7Y99 - chains A and B; structure by X-ray diffraction, 1.90 A resolution.

[Chain A]
Molecule: Bcl-2-like protein 1
Organism: Mus musculus
UniProt: Q64373 (B2CL1_MOUSE); the construct lacks a stretch of the UniProt sequence, so the offset changes along the chain: 1-26 = UniProt 1-26; 27-141 = UniProt 82-196
Chain sequence (141 residues; each row starts with the number of its first residue):
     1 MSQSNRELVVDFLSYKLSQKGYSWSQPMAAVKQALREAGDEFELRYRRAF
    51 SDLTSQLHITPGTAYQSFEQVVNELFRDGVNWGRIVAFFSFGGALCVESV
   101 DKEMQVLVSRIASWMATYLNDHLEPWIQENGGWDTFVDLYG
Not modelled in the structure: 1
Swiss-Prot annotation at these positions:
  - motif: Ser-4 to Trp-24 (BH4), Val-31 to Arg-45 (BH3), Glu-74 to Gly-93 (BH1), Pro-125 to Tyr-140 (BH2)
Residues lining bound ligands: IQ8 (N-(2-acetamidoethyl)-4-(4,5-dihydro-1,3-thiazol-2-yl)benzamide): Asp-78, Gly-79, Val-80, Asn-81, Trp-82, Arg-84, Trp-126, Leu-139

[Chain B]
Molecule: CP2 peptide
Chain sequence (11 residues; row label = number of the first residue in the row):
     2 APIRYEWDEFC
Covalently attached groups: compound IQ8 linked to Ala-2, Cys-12
Residues lining bound ligands: IQ8 (N-(2-acetamidoethyl)-4-(4,5-dihydro-1,3-thiazol-2-yl)benzamide): Pro-3, Glu-10, Phe-11
What the authors report for this chain:
  - mutagenesis - E7P: increased binding to Bcl-2-like protein 1 (chain A)

[How chain A and chain B interact]
Pairs across the interface (30):
  Ala-38(A) / Phe-11(B)
  Glu-41(A) / Phe-11(B)
  Phe-42(A) / Trp-8(B)  hydrophobic
  Phe-42(A) / Phe-11(B)  hydrophobic
  Tyr-46(A) / Glu-7(B)
  Tyr-46(A) / Trp-8(B)  hydrophobic
  Tyr-46(A) / Phe-11(B)
  Arg-48(A) / Glu-7(B)  salt bridge
  Ala-49(A) / Glu-7(B)
  Ala-49(A) / Trp-8(B)  hydrophobic
  Phe-50(A) / Trp-8(B)
  Glu-74(A) / Arg-5(B)  hydrogen bond (backbone-side chain)
  Glu-74(A) / Tyr-6(B)  hydrogen bond (backbone-side chain)
  Leu-75(A) / Arg-5(B)  hydrogen bond (backbone-side chain)
  Leu-75(A) / Tyr-6(B)
  Leu-75(A) / Trp-8(B)
  Arg-77(A) / Arg-5(B)
  Asp-78(A) / Pro-3(B)
  Asp-78(A) / Arg-5(B)  salt bridge
  Asn-81(A) / Asp-9(B)  hydrogen bond
  Gly-83(A) / Trp-8(B)
  Gly-83(A) / Phe-11(B)
  Arg-84(A) / Pro-3(B)  hydrogen bond (side chain-backbone)
  Arg-84(A) / Arg-5(B)
  Arg-84(A) / Tyr-6(B)
  Arg-84(A) / Asp-9(B)  salt bridge
  Ala-87(A) / Trp-8(B)
  Leu-139(A) / Cys-12(B)
  Tyr-140(A) / Phe-11(B)  hydrogen bond (side chain-backbone)
  Tyr-140(A) / Cys-12(B)
Interface residues without a listed pair, chain A (22 interface residues in all): Arg-45, Leu-53, Phe-76, Trp-82, Val-86
From the paper, about this interface:
  - pairs named by the authors: Arg-48(A)/Glu-7(B)

[Overview]
The interface between chain A and chain B involves 22 residues on one side and 8 on the other, with 6 hydrogen
bonds and 3 salt bridges. Polar contacts include Arg-48(A)/Glu-7(B), Asp-78(A)/Arg-5(B) and
Arg-84(A)/Asp-9(B). The paper describes a contact between Arg-48(A) and Glu-7(B). The paper reports that E7P
of chain B increases binding to Bcl-2-like protein 1 (chain A).
Chain A is Bcl-2-like protein 1 (Mus musculus) and chain B is CP2 peptide; the structure, Crystal Structure
Analysis of cp2 bound BCLxl, was determined by X-ray diffraction (same publication as 7Y8D, 7Y90, 7YA5, 7YAA
and 7YB7).
